Entry 8G4W (electron microscopy, 3.80 A resolution); this record covers chains G and I of the 8 polymer chains in the assembly.

Chain G:
Protein: DNA-directed RNA polymerase subunit alpha
Source organism: Escherichia coli
Notes: EC 2.7.7.6
UniProt: A0A5B9AW69 (A0A5B9AW69_ECOLX); residue numbers follow UniProt; this construct covers 1-234
Chain sequence (235 residues; numbered 1 to 235; the number before each row is that of its first residue):
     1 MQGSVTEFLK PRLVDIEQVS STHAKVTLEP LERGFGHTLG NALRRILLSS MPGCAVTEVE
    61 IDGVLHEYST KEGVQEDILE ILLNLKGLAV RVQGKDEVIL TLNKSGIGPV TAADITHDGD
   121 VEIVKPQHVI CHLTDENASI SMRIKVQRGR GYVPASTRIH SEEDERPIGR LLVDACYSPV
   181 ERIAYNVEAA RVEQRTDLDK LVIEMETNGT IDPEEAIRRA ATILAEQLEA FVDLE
Disordered / not traced: 1-7, 160-165, 235
Sequence notes: expression tag (235)

Chain I:
Protein: DNA-directed RNA polymerase subunit beta
Source organism: Escherichia coli
UniProt: C3SIA7 (C3SIA7_ECOLX); residue numbers follow UniProt; this construct covers 2-1341
Chain sequence (1340 residues; each row starts with the number of its first residue):
     2 VYSYTEKKRI RKDFGKRPQV LDVPYLLSIQ LDSFQKFIEQ DPEGQYGLEA AFRSVFPIQS
    62 YSGNSELQYV SYRLGEPVFD VQECQIRGVT YSAPLRVKLR LVIYEREAPE GTVKDIKEQE
   122 VYMGEIPLMT DNGTFVINGT ERVIVSQLHR SPGVFFDSDK GKTHSSGKVL YNARIIPYRG
   182 SWLDFEFDPK DNLFVRIDRR RKLPATIILR ALNYTTEQIL DLFFEKVIFE IRDNKLQMEL
   242 VPERLRGETA SFDIEANGKV YVEKGRRITA RHIRQLEKDD VKLIEVPVEY IAGKVVAKDY
   302 IDESTGELIC AANMELSLDL LAKLSQSGHK RIETLFTNDL DHGPYISETL RVDPTNDRLS
   362 ALVEIYRMMR PGEPPTREAA ESLFENLFFS EDRYDLSAVG RMKFNRSLLR EEIEGSGILS
   422 KDDIIDVMKK LIDIRNGKGE VDDIDHLGNR RIRSVGEMAE NQFRVGLVRV ERAVKERLSL
   482 GDLDTLMPQD MINAKPISAA VKEFFGSSQL SQFMDQNNPL SEITHKRRIS ALGPGGLTRE
   542 RAGFEVRDVH PTHYGRVCPI ETPEGPNIGL INSLSVYAQT NEYGFLETPY RKVTDGVVTD
   602 EIHYLSAIEE GNYVIAQANS NLDEEGHFVE DLVTCRSKGE SSLFSRDQVD YMDVSTQQVV
   662 SVGASLIPFL EHDDANRALM GANMQRQAVP TLRADKPLVG TGMERAVAVD SGVTAVAKRG
   722 GVVQYVDASR IVIKVNEDEM YPGEAGIDIY NLTKYTRSNQ NTCINQMPCV SLGEPVERGD
   782 VLADGPSTDL GELALGQNMR VAFMPWNGYN FEDSILVSER VVQEDRFTTI HIQELACVSR
   842 DTKLGPEEIT ADIPNVGEAA LSKLDESGIV YIGAEVTGGD ILVGKVTPKG ETQLTPEEKL
   902 LRAIFGEKAS DVKDSSLRVP NGVSGTVIDV QVFTRDGVEK DKRALEIEEM QLKQAKKDLS
   962 EELQILEAGL FSRIRAVLVA GGVEAEKLDK LPRDRWLELG LTDEEKQNQL EQLAEQYDEL
  1022 KHEFEKKLEA KRRKITQGDD LAPGVLKIVK VYLAVKRRIQ PGDKMAGRHG NKGVISKINP
  1082 IEDMPYDENG TPVDIVLNPL GVPSRMNIGQ ILETHLGMAA KGIGDKINAM LKQQQEVAKL
  1142 REFIQRAYDL GADVRQKVDL STFSDEEVMR LAENLRKGMP IATPVFDGAK EAEIKELLKL
  1202 GDLPTSGQIR LYDGRTGEQF ERPVTVGYMY MLKLNHLVDD KMHARSTGSY SLVTQQPLGG
  1262 KAQFGGQRFG EMEVWALEAY GAAYTLQEML TVKSDDVNGR TKMYKNIVDG NHQMEPGMPE
  1322 SFNVLLKEIR SLGINIELED
Disordered / not traced: 891-914

Chain G / chain I interface:
Pairs across the interface (76; chain G residue first):
  His37(G) - Gly1218(I)  hydrogen bond (side chain-backbone)
  Asn41(G) - Gly1215(I)
  Asn41(G) - Arg1216(I)
  Asn41(G) - Thr1217(I)
  Asn41(G) - Gly1218(I)
  Arg44(G) - Glu1083(I)  hydrogen bond (side chain-backbone)
  Arg44(G) - Met1085(I)
  Arg44(G) - Tyr1087(I)
  Arg44(G) - Gly1215(I)
  Arg45(G) - Glu1083(I)  salt bridge
  Arg45(G) - Asp1084(I)  salt bridge
  Arg45(G) - Gly1215(I)
  Arg45(G) - Arg1216(I)
  Leu48(G) - Glu1083(I)
  Ser49(G) - Glu1083(I)
  Leu65(G) - Ile873(I)
  His66(G) - Ile873(I)
  His66(G) - Gly874(I)
  His66(G) - Ile929(I)
  Glu67(G) - Lys1057(I)  salt bridge
  Tyr68(G) - Tyr756(I)
  Tyr68(G) - Thr927(I)
  Tyr68(G) - Ile929(I)  hydrophobic
  Tyr68(G) - Ala1055(I)  hydrophobic
  Tyr68(G) - Lys1057(I)
  Thr70(G) - Ala729(I)
  Thr70(G) - Ser730(I)
  Lys71(G) - Asp728(I)
  Glu72(G) - Asp728(I)
  Gly73(G) - Tyr726(I)
  Gly73(G) - Asp728(I)  hydrogen bond (backbone-side chain)
  Val74(G) - Asp728(I)  hydrogen bond (backbone-side chain)
  Val74(G) - Ala729(I)  hydrogen bond (backbone-backbone)
  Gln75(G) - Ala729(I)
  Gln75(G) - Pro769(I)  hydrogen bond (side chain-backbone)
  Gln75(G) - Val771(I)  hydrogen bond (side chain-backbone)
  Glu76(G) - Ala729(I)
  Asp77(G) - Ala729(I)
  Asp77(G) - Lys755(I)  salt bridge
  Asp77(G) - Tyr756(I)  hydrogen bond
  Asp77(G) - Asn766(I)  hydrogen bond
  Asp77(G) - Met768(I)
  Leu79(G) - Leu693(I)  hydrophobic
  Leu79(G) - Tyr756(I)
  Leu79(G) - Ile831(I)  hydrophobic
  Leu79(G) - Lys1057(I)
  Glu80(G) - Arg694(I)  salt bridge
  Glu80(G) - Met768(I)
  Leu83(G) - Leu693(I)  hydrophobic
  Leu83(G) - Arg694(I)
  Leu83(G) - Asp826(I)
  Lys86(G) - Gln824(I)  hydrogen bond (side chain-backbone)
  Lys86(G) - Asp826(I)
  Ile107(G) - Leu773(I)  hydrophobic
  Thr134(G) - Tyr726(I)
  Thr134(G) - Val727(I)  hydrogen bond (side chain-backbone)
  Thr134(G) - Leu773(I)
  Tyr152(G) - Val823(I)
  Tyr152(G) - Gln824(I)
  Tyr152(G) - Arg1059(I)  hydrogen bond
  Pro154(G) - Arg1059(I)
  Ile168(G) - Ile873(I)
  Ile168(G) - Gly874(I)
  Ile168(G) - Ala875(I)  hydrophobic
  Cys176(G) - Gln824(I)  hydrogen bond
  Glu181(G) - Arg821(I)  hydrogen bond (backbone-side chain)
  Arg182(G) - Asn1090(I)  hydrogen bond (side chain-backbone)
  Arg182(G) - Gly1091(I)
  Arg182(G) - Thr1092(I)
  Ile183(G) - Gly1091(I)
  Ala184(G) - Glu1089(I)
  Ala184(G) - Asn1090(I)
  Ala184(G) - Gly1091(I)
  Tyr185(G) - Tyr1087(I)  hydrogen bond
  Tyr185(G) - Gly1218(I)
  Glu204(G) - Asn1090(I)
Also at the interface, not in a pair above, chain G (40 interface residues in all): Ser69, Asn84, Asp135, Arg170, Asp174, Val180
Also at the interface, not in a pair above, chain I (47 interface residues in all): Cys770, Glu825, Glu876, Val928, Val1056, Ile1082, Pro1093, Glu1219

In short:
40 residues of chain G and 47 residues of chain I are in contact, with 16 hydrogen bonds and 5 salt bridges.
Polar contacts include Arg45(G)-Glu1083(I), Arg45(G)-Asp1084(I) and Glu67(G)-Lys1057(I).
Here chain G is DNA-directed RNA polymerase subunit alpha and chain I is DNA-directed RNA polymerase subunit
beta, both from Escherichia coli. Entry 8G4W (Cryo-EM consensus structure of Escherichia coli que-PEC (paused
elongation complex) RNA Polymerase plus preQ1 ligand) was determined by electron microscopy together with
8F3C, 8G00, 8G1S, 8G2W, 8G7E and 8G8Z from the same study.
